Entry 5CTD (X-ray diffraction, 1.60 A resolution); this record covers chains A and B of the 3 polymer chains in the assembly.

Chain A:
Molecule: Collagen alpha-1(I) chain, Collagen alpha-1(IX) chain
Organism: Homo sapiens
UniProt: chimeric construct of P02452, P20849: residues 15-26 from P02452 (CO1A1_HUMAN) positions 572-583 (UniProt number = residue number + 557); residues 36-71 from P20849 positions 754-789 (UniProt number = residue number + 718)
Amino-acid sequence (71 residues; numbered 1 to 71; the number before each row is that of its first residue):
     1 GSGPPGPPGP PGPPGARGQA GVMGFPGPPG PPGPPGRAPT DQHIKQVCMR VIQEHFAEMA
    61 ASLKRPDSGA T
Disordered / not traced: 65-71
Differences from the reference sequence: expression tag (1-14); linker (27-35)
Modified positions: Mse23 (selenomethionine; parent Met); Mse49 (selenomethionine; parent Met); Mse59 (selenomethionine; parent Met)
Swiss-Prot annotation at these positions:
  - modified residue: P26 (4-hydroxyproline)
  - region: P39 to S68 (Nonhelical region (NC2))
From the paper describing this entry:
  - higher-order assembly contacts with a neighbouring Collagen alpha-2(I) chain, Collagen alpha-2(IX) chain: P39

Chain B:
Molecule: Collagen alpha-2(I) chain, Collagen alpha-2(IX) chain
Organism: Homo sapiens
UniProt: chimeric construct of P08123, Q14055: residues 15-26 from P08123 (CO1A2_HUMAN) positions 484-495 (UniProt number = residue number + 469); residues 36-71 from Q14055 positions 517-552 (UniProt number = residue number + 481)
Amino-acid sequence (71 residues; numbered 1 to 71; the number before each row is that of its first residue):
     1 GSGPPGPPGP PGPPGARGEP GNIGFPGPPG PPGPPGRDAT DQHIVDVALK MLQEQLAEVA
    61 VSAKREALGA V
Differences from the reference sequence: expression tag (1-14); linker (27-35)
Swiss-Prot annotation at these positions:
  - region: A39 to L68 (Nonhelical region 3 (NC3))
From the paper describing this entry:
  - contacts within the chain: T40-H43 (hydrogen bond)
  - higher-order assembly contacts with a neighbouring Collagen alpha-1(I) chain, Collagen alpha-3(IX) chain: A39, H43

Chain A / chain B interface:
Residue-residue contacts (81; chain A residue first):
  S2(A) - S2(B)
  S2(A) - G3(B)  hydrogen bond (backbone-backbone)
  G3(A) - S2(B)
  G3(A) - G3(B)
  G3(A) - P4(B)
  P4(A) - S2(B)
  P4(A) - G3(B)
  P4(A) - P5(B)
  P4(A) - G6(B)  hydrogen bond (backbone-backbone)
  P5(A) - G6(B)
  G6(A) - G6(B)
  G6(A) - P7(B)
  P7(A) - G6(B)
  P7(A) - P8(B)
  P7(A) - G9(B)  hydrogen bond (backbone-backbone)
  P8(A) - G9(B)
  G9(A) - G9(B)
  G9(A) - P10(B)
  P10(A) - G9(B)
  P10(A) - P11(B)
  P10(A) - G12(B)  hydrogen bond (backbone-backbone)
  P11(A) - G12(B)
  G12(A) - G12(B)
  G12(A) - P13(B)
  P13(A) - P14(B)
  P13(A) - G15(B)  hydrogen bond (backbone-backbone)
  P14(A) - G15(B)
  G15(A) - G15(B)
  G15(A) - A16(B)
  A16(A) - R17(B)
  A16(A) - G18(B)  hydrogen bond (backbone-backbone)
  R17(A) - R17(B)  hydrogen bond (backbone-side chain)
  G18(A) - G18(B)
  G18(A) - E19(B)
  Q19(A) - R17(B)
  Q19(A) - P20(B)
  Q19(A) - G21(B)  hydrogen bond (backbone-backbone)
  A20(A) - G21(B)
  G21(A) - G21(B)
  G21(A) - N22(B)
  V22(A) - I23(B)
  V22(A) - G24(B)  hydrogen bond (backbone-backbone)
  G24(A) - G24(B)
  G24(A) - F25(B)
  F25(A) - P26(B)
  F25(A) - G27(B)  hydrogen bond (backbone-backbone)
  G27(A) - G27(B)
  G27(A) - P28(B)
  P28(A) - P29(B)
  P28(A) - G30(B)  hydrogen bond (backbone-backbone)
  G30(A) - G30(B)
  G30(A) - P31(B)
  P31(A) - P32(B)
  P31(A) - G33(B)  hydrogen bond (backbone-backbone)
  P32(A) - G33(B)
  G33(A) - G33(B)
  G33(A) - P34(B)
  P34(A) - P35(B)
  P34(A) - G36(B)  hydrogen bond (backbone-backbone)
  G36(A) - G36(B)
  G36(A) - R37(B)
  G36(A) - D38(B)
  R37(A) - D38(B)  salt bridge
  R37(A) - A39(B)  hydrogen bond (backbone-backbone)
  P39(A) - H43(B)
  H43(A) - D41(B)  salt bridge
  I44(A) - I44(B)
  V47(A) - D41(B)
  V47(A) - I44(B)  hydrophobic
  V47(A) - V45(B)  hydrophobic
  C48(A) - A48(B)  hydrophobic
  R50(A) - D41(B)  salt bridge
  R50(A) - V45(B)
  V51(A) - V45(B)  hydrophobic
  V51(A) - L49(B)  hydrophobic
  V51(A) - L52(B)  hydrophobic
  H55(A) - L49(B)
  H55(A) - L52(B)
  Mse59(A) - L52(B)  hydrophobic
  Mse59(A) - L56(B)  hydrophobic
  L63(A) - V59(B)  hydrophobic
Interface residues without a listed pair, chain A (49 interface residues in all): Mse23, P26, P29, P35, I52, E58, S62
From the paper, about this interface:
  - residue pairs: H43(A)-D41(B)

In short:
The interface between chain A and chain B involves 49 residues on one side and 47 on the other; the contacts
include 14 hydrogen bonds and 3 salt bridges. Among the polar pairs are R37(A)-D38(B), H43(A)-D41(B) and
R50(A)-D41(B). The paper describes a contact between H43(A) and D41(B). From the paper: higher-order assembly
contacts with a neighbouring Collagen alpha-1(I) chain, Collagen alpha-3(IX) chain through A39(B) and H43(B);
higher-order assembly contacts with a neighbouring Collagen alpha-2(I) chain, Collagen alpha-2(IX) chain
through P39(A).
Chain A is Collagen alpha-1(I) chain, Collagen alpha-1(IX) chain and chain B is Collagen alpha-2(I) chain,
Collagen alpha-2(IX) chain, both from Homo sapiens; the structure, Crystal structure of the type IX collagen
NC2 hetero-trimerization domain with a guest fragment a2a1a1 of ..., was determined by X-ray diffraction (same
publication as 5CVA, 5CVB and 5CTI).
